Entry 8PIM (electron microscopy, 3.40 A resolution); this record covers chains I and G of the 9 polymer chains in the assembly.

# Chain I
Name: DNA-directed RNA polymerase subunit beta
Organism: Escherichia coli
Notes: EC 2.7.7.6
Reference sequence: P0A8V2 (RPOB_ECOLI); residues 1-1342 here = UniProt positions 1-1342
Chain sequence (1342 residues; row label = number of the first residue in the row):
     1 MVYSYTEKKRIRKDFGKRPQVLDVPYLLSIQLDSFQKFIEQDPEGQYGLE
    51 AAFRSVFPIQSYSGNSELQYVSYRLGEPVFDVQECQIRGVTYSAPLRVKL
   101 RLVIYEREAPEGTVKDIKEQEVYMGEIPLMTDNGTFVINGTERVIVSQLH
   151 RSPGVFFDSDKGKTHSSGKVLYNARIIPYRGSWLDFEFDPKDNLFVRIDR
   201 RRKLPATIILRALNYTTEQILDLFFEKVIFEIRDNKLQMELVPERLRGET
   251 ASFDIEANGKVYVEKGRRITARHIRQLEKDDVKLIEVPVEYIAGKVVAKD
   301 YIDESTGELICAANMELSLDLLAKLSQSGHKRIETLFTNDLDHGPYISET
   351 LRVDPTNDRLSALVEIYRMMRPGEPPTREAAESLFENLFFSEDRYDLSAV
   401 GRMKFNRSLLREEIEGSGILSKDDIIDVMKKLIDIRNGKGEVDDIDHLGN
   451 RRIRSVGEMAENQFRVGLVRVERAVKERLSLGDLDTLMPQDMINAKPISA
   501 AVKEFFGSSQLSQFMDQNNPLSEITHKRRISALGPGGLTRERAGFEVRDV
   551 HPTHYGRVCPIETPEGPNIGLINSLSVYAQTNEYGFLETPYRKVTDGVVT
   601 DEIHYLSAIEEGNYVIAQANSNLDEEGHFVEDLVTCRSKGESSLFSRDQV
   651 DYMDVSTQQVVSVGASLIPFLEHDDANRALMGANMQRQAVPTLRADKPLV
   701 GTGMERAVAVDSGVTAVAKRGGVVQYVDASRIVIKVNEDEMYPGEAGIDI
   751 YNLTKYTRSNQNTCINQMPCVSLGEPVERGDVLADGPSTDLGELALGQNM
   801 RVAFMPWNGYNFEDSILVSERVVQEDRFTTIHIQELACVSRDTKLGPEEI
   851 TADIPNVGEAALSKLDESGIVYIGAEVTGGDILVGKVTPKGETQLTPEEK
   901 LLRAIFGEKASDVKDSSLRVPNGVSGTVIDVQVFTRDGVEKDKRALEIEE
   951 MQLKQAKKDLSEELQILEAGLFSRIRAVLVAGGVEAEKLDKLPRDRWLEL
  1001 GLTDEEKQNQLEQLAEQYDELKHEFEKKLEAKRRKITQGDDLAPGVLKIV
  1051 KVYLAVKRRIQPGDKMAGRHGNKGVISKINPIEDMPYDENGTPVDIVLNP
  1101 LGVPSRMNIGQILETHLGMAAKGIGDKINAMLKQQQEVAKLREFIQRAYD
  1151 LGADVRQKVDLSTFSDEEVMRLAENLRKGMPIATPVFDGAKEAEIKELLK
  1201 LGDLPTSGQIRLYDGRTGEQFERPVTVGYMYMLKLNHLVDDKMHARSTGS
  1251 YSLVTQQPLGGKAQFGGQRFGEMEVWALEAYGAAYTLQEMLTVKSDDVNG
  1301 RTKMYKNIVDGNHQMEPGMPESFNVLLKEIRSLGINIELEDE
Unresolved in the structure: 891-911
UniProt features mapped onto this chain:
  - modified residue (N6-acetyllysine): Lys-1022, Lys-1200
  - mutagenesis: Ile-561 (I561S: Resistant to antibiotics salinamide A and B), Ile-569 (I569S: Resistant to antibiotics salinamide A and B), Ala-665 (A665E: Resistant to antibiotics salinamide A and B), Asp-675 (D675A/G: Resistant to antibiotics salinamide A and B), Asn-677 (N677H/K: Resistant to antibiotics salinamide A and B), Leu-680 (L680M: Resistant to antibiotics salinamide A and B), Glu-813 (E813K: Disrupts the enzyme's active center)

# Chain G
Name: DNA-directed RNA polymerase subunit alpha
Organism: Escherichia coli
Notes: EC 2.7.7.6
Reference sequence: P0A7Z4 (RPOA_ECOLI); numbering as in UniProt (aligned over 1-329)
Chain sequence (329 residues; numbered 1 to 329; the number before each row is that of its first residue):
     1 MQGSVTEFLKPRLVDIEQVSSTHAKVTLEPLERGFGHTLGNALRRILLSS
    51 MPGCAVTEVEIDGVLHEYSTKEGVQEDILEILLNLKGLAVRVQGKDEVIL
   101 TLNKSGIGPVTAADITHDGDVEIVKPQHVICHLTDENASISMRIKVQRGR
   151 GYVPASTRIHSEEDERPIGRLLVDACYSPVERIAYNVEAARVEQRTDLDK
   201 LVIEMETNGTIDPEEAIRRAATILAEQLEAFVDLRDVRQPEVKEEKPEFD
   251 PILLRPVDDLELTVRSANCLKAEAIHYIGDLVQRTEVELLKTPNLGKKSL
   301 TEIKDVLASRGLSLGMRLENWPPASIADE
Unresolved in the structure: 1-2, 236-329
UniProt features mapped onto this chain:
  - region: Glu-162 to Glu-165 (Required for interaction with Crp at class II promoters)
  - modified residue: Arg-265 (ADP-ribosylarginine), Lys-297 (N6-acetyllysine), Lys-298 (N6-acetyllysine)
  - mutagenesis: Arg-45 (R45C: In rpoA112; temperature-sensitive, blocks RNA polymerase assembly), Glu-162 to Glu-165 (5-fold decrease in CRP-class II promoter-dependent transcription), Glu-165 (E165K: 5-fold decrease in CRP-class II promoter-dependent transcription), Arg-191 (R191C: In rpoA101; temperature-sensitive)

# Interface between chain I and chain G
Pairs across the interface (63):
  Leu-693(I) / Leu-79(G)  hydrophobic
  Arg-694(I) / Glu-80(G)  salt bridge
  Arg-694(I) / Leu-83(G)
  Tyr-726(I) / Gly-73(G)
  Val-727(I) / Thr-134(G)  hydrogen bond (backbone-side chain)
  Asp-728(I) / Lys-71(G)
  Asp-728(I) / Glu-72(G)
  Asp-728(I) / Gly-73(G)  hydrogen bond (side chain-backbone)
  Asp-728(I) / Val-74(G)  hydrogen bond (side chain-backbone)
  Ala-729(I) / Thr-70(G)
  Ala-729(I) / Val-74(G)  hydrogen bond (backbone-backbone)
  Ala-729(I) / Gln-75(G)
  Ala-729(I) / Glu-76(G)
  Lys-755(I) / Thr-70(G)
  Lys-755(I) / Asp-77(G)  salt bridge
  Tyr-756(I) / Tyr-68(G)
  Tyr-756(I) / Asp-77(G)  hydrogen bond
  Tyr-756(I) / Leu-79(G)
  Asn-766(I) / Asp-77(G)  hydrogen bond
  Val-771(I) / Gln-75(G)  hydrogen bond (backbone-side chain)
  Leu-773(I) / Thr-134(G)
  Arg-821(I) / Glu-181(G)  hydrogen bond (side chain-backbone)
  Val-823(I) / Tyr-152(G)
  Gln-824(I) / Lys-86(G)  hydrogen bond (backbone-side chain)
  Gln-824(I) / Tyr-152(G)
  Asp-826(I) / Asp-174(G)
  Ile-831(I) / Tyr-68(G)  hydrophobic
  Ile-873(I) / His-66(G)
  Ile-873(I) / Ile-168(G)
  Gly-874(I) / Leu-65(G)
  Gly-874(I) / His-66(G)
  Gly-874(I) / Ile-168(G)
  Ala-875(I) / Ile-168(G)  hydrophobic
  Glu-876(I) / Arg-166(G)  salt bridge
  Ile-929(I) / His-66(G)
  Ile-929(I) / Tyr-68(G)  hydrophobic
  Ala-1055(I) / Tyr-68(G)  hydrophobic
  Lys-1057(I) / Glu-67(G)  salt bridge
  Lys-1057(I) / Tyr-68(G)
  Lys-1057(I) / Leu-79(G)
  Arg-1059(I) / Tyr-152(G)  hydrogen bond
  Arg-1059(I) / Pro-154(G)
  Arg-1059(I) / Ser-156(G)
  Arg-1059(I) / Asp-174(G)  salt bridge
  Ile-1082(I) / Leu-48(G)
  Glu-1083(I) / Arg-44(G)
  Glu-1083(I) / Arg-45(G)
  Glu-1083(I) / Leu-48(G)
  Glu-1083(I) / Ser-49(G)
  Asp-1084(I) / Arg-45(G)  salt bridge
  Tyr-1087(I) / Arg-44(G)
  Tyr-1087(I) / Tyr-185(G)
  Asn-1090(I) / Arg-182(G)
  Asn-1090(I) / Ala-184(G)
  Asn-1090(I) / Glu-204(G)
  Gly-1091(I) / Arg-44(G)
  Gly-1091(I) / Ile-183(G)
  Thr-1092(I) / Arg-182(G)
  Gly-1215(I) / Arg-45(G)  hydrogen bond (backbone-side chain)
  Arg-1216(I) / Arg-45(G)  hydrogen bond (backbone-side chain)
  Thr-1217(I) / Asn-41(G)  hydrogen bond (backbone-side chain)
  Gly-1218(I) / Asn-41(G)
  Gly-1218(I) / Tyr-185(G)
Also at the interface, not in a pair above, chain I (45 interface residues in all): Ser-730, Met-768, Pro-769, Ser-772, Tyr-872, Thr-927, Val-928, Val-1056, Glu-1089, Pro-1093
Also at the interface, not in a pair above, chain G (39 interface residues in all): Ser-69, Asn-84, Asp-135, Ala-155, Cys-176

# Summary
45 residues of chain I and 39 residues of chain G are in contact, with 13 hydrogen bonds and 6 salt bridges.
Among the polar pairs are Arg-694(I)/Glu-80(G), Lys-755(I)/Asp-77(G) and Glu-876(I)/Arg-166(G). From UniProt:
7 mutagenesis sites on chain I; 6 mutagenesis sites on chain G.
Here chain I is DNA-directed RNA polymerase subunit beta and chain G is DNA-directed RNA polymerase subunit
alpha, both from Escherichia coli. Entry 8PIM (fully recruited RfaH bound to E. coli transcription complex
paused at ops site (not complementary scaffold)) was determined by electron microscopy (same publication as
8PEN, 8PFG, 8PFJ, 8PH9, 8PHK, 8PIB, 8PID and 8PIL).
